PDB entry 1XVG | X-ray diffraction, 1.96 A resolution | chains B and D of the 6 polymer chains in the assembly

# Chain B
Protein: Methane monooxygenase component A alpha chain
From: Methylococcus capsulatus
Notes: EC 1.14.13.25; fragment: alpha subunit
Reference sequence: P22869 (MEMA_METCA); numbering as in UniProt (aligned over 1-527)
Amino-acid sequence (527 residues; row label = number of the first residue in the row):
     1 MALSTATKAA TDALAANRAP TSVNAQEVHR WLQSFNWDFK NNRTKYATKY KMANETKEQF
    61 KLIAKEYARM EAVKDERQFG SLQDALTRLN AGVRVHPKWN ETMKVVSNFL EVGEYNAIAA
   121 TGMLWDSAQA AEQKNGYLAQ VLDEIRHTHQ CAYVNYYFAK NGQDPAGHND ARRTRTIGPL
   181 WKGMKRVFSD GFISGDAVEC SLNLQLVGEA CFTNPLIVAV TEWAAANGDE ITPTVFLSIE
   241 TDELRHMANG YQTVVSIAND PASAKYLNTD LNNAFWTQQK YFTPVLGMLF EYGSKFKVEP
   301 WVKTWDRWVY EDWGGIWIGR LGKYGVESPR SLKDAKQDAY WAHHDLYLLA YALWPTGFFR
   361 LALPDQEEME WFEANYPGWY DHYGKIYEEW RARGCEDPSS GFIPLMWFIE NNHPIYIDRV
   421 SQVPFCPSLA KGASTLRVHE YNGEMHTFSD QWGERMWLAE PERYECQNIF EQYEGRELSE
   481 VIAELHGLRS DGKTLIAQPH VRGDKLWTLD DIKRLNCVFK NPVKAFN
Unresolved in the structure: 1-17
Ion coordination: Fe ion site 1: Glu114, Glu144, His147 (together with 2-bromoethanol); Fe ion site 2: Glu144, Glu209, Glu243, His246 (together with 2-bromoethanol)
Small-molecule neighbours:
  - 2-bromoethanol (BRJ), molecule 1: Leu62, Ile63, Ala64, Tyr67, Asn135, Leu138, Ala139
  - 2-bromoethanol (BRJ), molecule 2: Lys98, Glu101, Thr102, Met288, Leu289, Tyr292, Gly293, Tyr347, Phe359, Leu361
  - 2-bromoethanol (BRJ), molecule 3: Val105, Val106, Phe109, Leu110, Met184, Phe188, Leu216, Tyr281, Phe282, Val285, Leu286, Leu289
  - 2-bromoethanol (BRJ), molecule 4: Leu110, Gly113, Glu114, Ala117, Glu144, Phe188, Phe192, Leu204, Glu209, Thr213, Glu243, His246
Swiss-Prot annotation at these positions:
  - active site: Cys151
  - binding site (Fe cation): Glu114, Glu144, His147, Glu209, Glu243, His246

# Chain D
Protein: Methane monooxygenase component A beta chain
From: Methylococcus capsulatus
Notes: EC 1.14.13.25; fragment: beta subunit
Reference sequence: P18798 (MEMB_METCA); residue numbers follow UniProt; this construct covers 1-389
Amino-acid sequence (389 residues; each row starts with the number of its first residue):
     1 MSMLGERRRG LTDPEMAAVI LKALPEAPLD GNNKMGYFVT PRWKRLTEYE ALTVYAQPNA
    61 DWIAGGLDWG DWTQKFHGGR PSWGNETTEL RTVDWFKHRD PLRRWHAPYV KDKAEEWRYT
   121 DRFLQGYSAD GQIRAMNPTW RDEFINRYWG AFLFNEYGLF NAHSQGAREA LSDVTRVSLA
   181 FWGFDKIDIA QMIQLERGFL AKIVPGFDES TAVPKAEWTN GEVYKSARLA VEGLWQEVFD
   241 WNESAFSVHA VYDALFGQFV RREFFQRLAP RFGDNLTPFF INQAQTYFQI AKQGVQDLYY
   301 NCLGDDPEFS DYNRTVMRNW TGKWLEPTIA ALRDFMGLFA KLPAGTTDKE EITASLYRVV
   361 DDWIEDYASR IDFKADRDQI VKAVLAGLK
Unresolved in the structure: 1
Small-molecule neighbours:
  - 2-bromoethanol (BRJ), molecule 1: Glu116, Asn282, Gln283, Thr286, Tyr287
  - 2-bromoethanol (BRJ), molecule 2: Tyr119, Arg122, Phe123
  - 2-bromoethanol (BRJ), molecule 3: Arg122, Gln125, Gly126
  - 2-bromoethanol (BRJ), molecule 4: Phe184, Ile187, Gln191
  - 2-bromoethanol (BRJ), molecule 5: Thr286, Gln289, Ile290, Gln293

# Interface between chain B and chain D
Contacting residue pairs (242):
  Arg18(B) - Ser128(D)
  Arg18(B) - Ala129(D)  hydrogen bond (side chain-backbone)
  Arg18(B) - Gly131(D)
  Ala19(B) - Ser128(D)
  Pro20(B) - Gln125(D)
  Pro20(B) - Ser128(D)
  Thr21(B) - Leu124(D)
  Thr21(B) - Gln125(D)  hydrogen bond (backbone-backbone)
  Thr21(B) - Ser128(D)  hydrogen bond (backbone-side chain)
  Thr21(B) - Phe199(D)
  Thr21(B) - Lys202(D)
  Ser22(B) - Asp121(D)  hydrogen bond
  Ser22(B) - Leu124(D)
  Ser22(B) - Lys202(D)  hydrogen bond (backbone-side chain)
  Val23(B) - Trp117(D)
  Val23(B) - Leu195(D)  hydrophobic
  Val23(B) - Gly198(D)
  Val23(B) - Phe199(D)  hydrophobic
  Glu27(B) - Lys202(D)  salt bridge
  Val28(B) - Gln191(D)
  Val28(B) - Leu195(D)  hydrophobic
  Trp31(B) - Gln194(D)
  Trp31(B) - Glu209(D)  hydrogen bond
  Trp31(B) - Ser210(D)
  Trp31(B) - Thr211(D)
  Ser34(B) - Phe154(D)
  Ser34(B) - Thr211(D)  hydrogen bond
  Ser34(B) - Lys215(D)  hydrogen bond (backbone-side chain)
  Phe35(B) - Phe154(D)
  Phe35(B) - Tyr157(D)
  Asn36(B) - Tyr157(D)
  Asn36(B) - Lys215(D)  hydrogen bond (backbone-side chain)
  Asn36(B) - Trp235(D)
  Trp37(B) - Phe154(D)
  Trp37(B) - Gly158(D)
  Trp37(B) - Trp218(D)
  Trp37(B) - Thr219(D)
  Trp37(B) - Arg228(D)
  Trp37(B) - Glu232(D)  hydrogen bond
  Phe39(B) - Glu232(D)
  Phe39(B) - Trp235(D)  hydrophobic
  Phe39(B) - Gln236(D)
  Asn41(B) - Gln236(D)
  Asn41(B) - Glu237(D)
  Asn42(B) - Trp235(D)
  Asn42(B) - Gln236(D)  hydrogen bond
  Arg43(B) - Gln236(D)  hydrogen bond (side chain-backbone)
  Arg43(B) - Phe239(D)
  Lys45(B) - Gln165(D)  hydrogen bond
  Lys45(B) - Trp235(D)  hydrogen bond (side chain-backbone)
  Lys45(B) - Gln236(D)
  Lys45(B) - Val238(D)  hydrogen bond (side chain-backbone)
  Lys45(B) - Phe239(D)
  Tyr46(B) - Arg80(D)
  Tyr46(B) - Gln165(D)
  Tyr46(B) - Arg168(D)
  Tyr46(B) - Glu169(D)  hydrogen bond
  Ile63(B) - Gln191(D)
  Ala64(B) - Lys113(D)
  Ala64(B) - Phe184(D)  hydrophobic
  Ala64(B) - Asp188(D)
  Ala64(B) - Gln191(D)  hydrogen bond (backbone-side chain)
  Lys65(B) - Lys113(D)
  Lys65(B) - Glu116(D)
  Lys65(B) - Trp117(D)
  Lys65(B) - Asp188(D)  salt bridge
  Lys65(B) - Met192(D)
  Lys65(B) - Gln283(D)  hydrogen bond
  Lys65(B) - Tyr287(D)  hydrogen bond
  Glu66(B) - Trp117(D)  hydrogen bond
  Tyr67(B) - His106(D)  hydrogen bond
  Tyr67(B) - Phe184(D)  hydrophobic
  Ala68(B) - Val110(D)
  Ala68(B) - Lys113(D)
  Ala68(B) - Ala114(D)
  Arg69(B) - Ala114(D)
  Arg69(B) - Trp117(D)
  Ala72(B) - Val110(D)
  Ala72(B) - Ala114(D)  hydrophobic
  Asp75(B) - Ala107(D)
  Asp75(B) - Val110(D)
  Phe79(B) - Trp105(D)  hydrophobic
  Val93(B) - Leu24(D)
  Arg94(B) - Leu11(D)
  Arg94(B) - Ile20(D)
  Arg94(B) - Leu21(D)
  Val95(B) - Ile20(D)
  Val95(B) - Leu24(D)
  His96(B) - Ile20(D)
  His96(B) - Ala23(D)
  Pro97(B) - Ala23(D)
  Glu111(B) - Ala56(D)
  Val112(B) - Pro58(D)  hydrophobic
  Tyr115(B) - Ala56(D)  hydrophobic
  Tyr115(B) - Gln57(D)  hydrogen bond
  Tyr115(B) - Trp83(D)  hydrophobic
  Tyr115(B) - Ser172(D)  hydrogen bond (side chain-backbone)
  Tyr115(B) - Asp173(D)  hydrogen bond (side chain-backbone)
  Tyr115(B) - Arg176(D)  hydrogen bond
  Asn116(B) - Pro58(D)
  Asn116(B) - Trp83(D)
  Ile118(B) - Arg176(D)
  Ala119(B) - Trp83(D)  hydrophobic
  Ala119(B) - Ala167(D)
  Ala119(B) - Arg168(D)
  Ala119(B) - Arg176(D)
  Gly122(B) - Ser164(D)
  Gly122(B) - Ala167(D)
  Met123(B) - Arg168(D)
  Trp125(B) - Phe160(D)  hydrophobic
  Trp125(B) - Asn161(D)
  Trp125(B) - His163(D)
  Trp125(B) - Ser164(D)
  Trp125(B) - Ala167(D)  hydrophobic
  Asp126(B) - Ser164(D)  hydrogen bond
  Asp126(B) - Gln165(D)
  Ala131(B) - Tyr157(D)
  Lys134(B) - Tyr157(D)
  Lys134(B) - Asn161(D)
  Asn135(B) - Ile187(D)
  Leu138(B) - Phe160(D)  hydrophobic
  Leu138(B) - Phe184(D)  hydrophobic
  Leu142(B) - His106(D)  hydrogen bond (backbone-side chain)
  Leu142(B) - Phe181(D)  hydrophobic
  Leu142(B) - Phe184(D)  hydrophobic
  Ile145(B) - His106(D)
  Ile145(B) - Ala180(D)  hydrophobic
  Arg146(B) - His106(D)
  His149(B) - Leu52(D)
  His149(B) - Thr53(D)  hydrogen bond
  His149(B) - Trp105(D)
  His149(B) - His106(D)  hydrogen bond (side chain-backbone)
  Ala152(B) - Met35(D)
  Ala152(B) - Leu52(D)
  Tyr153(B) - Glu48(D)
  Tyr153(B) - Leu52(D)
  Tyr156(B) - Met35(D)  hydrophobic
  Tyr156(B) - Leu52(D)  hydrophobic
  Ala159(B) - Asn33(D)
  Ala159(B) - Met35(D)  hydrophobic
  Lys160(B) - Asn33(D)  hydrogen bond (backbone-side chain)
  Gln163(B) - Leu24(D)
  Gln163(B) - Pro25(D)
  Gln163(B) - Pro28(D)
  Gln163(B) - Leu29(D)  hydrogen bond (backbone-backbone)
  Asp164(B) - Leu29(D)
  Pro165(B) - Asp30(D)
  Pro165(B) - Asn32(D)
  Pro165(B) - Asn33(D)
  Ala166(B) - Asp30(D)
  His168(B) - Met35(D)
  Asn169(B) - Asn32(D)  hydrogen bond (side chain-backbone)
  Asn169(B) - Lys34(D)
  Asn169(B) - Met35(D)
  Asn169(B) - Gly36(D)  hydrogen bond (backbone-backbone)
  Asn169(B) - Tyr37(D)
  Asn169(B) - Phe38(D)
  Asp170(B) - Tyr37(D)  hydrogen bond
  Asp170(B) - Phe38(D)
  Arg172(B) - Met35(D)
  Arg172(B) - Ala51(D)  hydrogen bond (side chain-backbone)
  Arg172(B) - Leu52(D)  hydrogen bond (side chain-backbone)
  Arg172(B) - Thr53(D)
  Arg172(B) - Val54(D)  hydrogen bond (side chain-backbone)
  Arg172(B) - Tyr55(D)
  Arg172(B) - Ala56(D)
  Arg173(B) - Tyr37(D)  hydrogen bond
  Arg173(B) - Phe38(D)
  Arg173(B) - Leu67(D)
  Arg175(B) - Tyr55(D)
  Arg175(B) - Ala56(D)
  Arg175(B) - Pro58(D)
  Thr176(B) - Asp68(D)
  Thr176(B) - Trp69(D)  hydrogen bond (backbone-side chain)
  Trp181(B) - Pro58(D)  hydrophobic
  Trp181(B) - Asp68(D)  hydrogen bond
  Lys182(B) - Trp69(D)  hydrogen bond (side chain-backbone)
  Lys182(B) - Thr73(D)
  Lys185(B) - Asp68(D)  salt bridge
  Lys185(B) - Thr73(D)
  Arg186(B) - Thr73(D)  hydrogen bond (backbone-side chain)
  Arg186(B) - Gln74(D)  hydrogen bond
  Ser189(B) - Pro58(D)
  Asp190(B) - Trp72(D)
  Asp190(B) - Thr73(D)  hydrogen bond
  Asp190(B) - Gln74(D)
  Asp190(B) - Ser82(D)  hydrogen bond
  Gly191(B) - Gln74(D)
  Ile193(B) - Phe76(D)
  Ile193(B) - Ser82(D)
  Ile193(B) - Trp83(D)
  Ile193(B) - Arg168(D)  hydrogen bond (backbone-side chain)
  Ser194(B) - Gln74(D)  hydrogen bond (backbone-side chain)
  Ser194(B) - Lys75(D)
  Ser194(B) - Phe76(D)
  Ser194(B) - Ser82(D)  hydrogen bond
  Gly195(B) - Phe76(D)
  Glu199(B) - Gln74(D)
  Glu222(B) - Arg7(D)  salt bridge
  Ala225(B) - Arg9(D)
  Ala225(B) - Gly10(D)  hydrogen bond (backbone-backbone)
  Ala226(B) - Gly10(D)
  Ala226(B) - Met16(D)
  Asn227(B) - Ile20(D)
  Gly228(B) - Gly10(D)
  Gly228(B) - Leu11(D)
  Glu230(B) - Arg9(D)  salt bridge
  Glu230(B) - Leu11(D)
  Phe296(B) - Met16(D)
  Phe296(B) - Val19(D)  hydrophobic
  Phe296(B) - Ile20(D)  hydrophobic
  Arg360(B) - Leu29(D)
  Gln422(B) - Thr73(D)
  Glu460(B) - His77(D)  salt bridge
  Glu462(B) - Lys75(D)
  Glu462(B) - His77(D)
  Glu462(B) - Gly78(D)  hydrogen bond (side chain-backbone)
  Glu462(B) - Gly79(D)
  Arg463(B) - Thr73(D)
  Arg463(B) - Gln74(D)
  Arg463(B) - Lys75(D)  hydrogen bond (side chain-backbone)
  Arg463(B) - Phe76(D)
  Arg463(B) - His77(D)  hydrogen bond
  Tyr464(B) - Thr73(D)
  Tyr464(B) - Gln74(D)  hydrogen bond
  Glu465(B) - Asp71(D)
  Glu465(B) - Lys75(D)  salt bridge
  Cys466(B) - Asp71(D)
  Cys466(B) - Trp72(D)
  Cys466(B) - Thr73(D)
  Gln467(B) - Trp69(D)
  Gln467(B) - Gly70(D)
  Gln467(B) - Asp71(D)  hydrogen bond (side chain-backbone)
  Asn468(B) - Trp69(D)
  Ile469(B) - Trp69(D)  hydrophobic
  Gln472(B) - Trp69(D)
  Tyr473(B) - Trp69(D)  hydrogen bond
  Arg489(B) - Leu29(D)  hydrogen bond (side chain-backbone)
  Arg489(B) - Asp30(D)
  Ser490(B) - Asp30(D)  hydrogen bond
  Ser490(B) - Asn32(D)
  Gly503(B) - Leu29(D)
Interface residues without a listed pair, chain B (118 interface residues in all): Asn24, Ala25, Arg30, Leu32, Asp38, Leu62, Glu71, Leu89, Thr148, Asn155, Gly162, Pro233, Lys295, Val420, Leu485, Arg502
Interface residues without a listed pair, chain D (116 interface residues in all): Arg8, Ala27, Glu50, Pro81, Tyr109, Lys111, Arg118, Thr120, Asp130, Arg134, Leu153, Val177, Ala190, Ile203, Val231

# In short
118 residues of chain B and 116 residues of chain D are in contact; the contacts include 57 hydrogen bonds and
7 salt bridges. Among the polar pairs are Glu27(B)-Lys202(D), Lys65(B)-Asp188(D) and Lys185(B)-Asp68(D). One
2-bromoethanol molecule is bound between chain B and chain D.
Chain B is Methane monooxygenase component A alpha chain and chain D is Methane monooxygenase component A beta
chain, both from Methylococcus capsulatus; the structure, soluble methane monooxygenase hydroxylase:
bromoethanol soaked structure, was determined by X-ray diffraction (same publication as 1XU3, 1XU5, 1XVB,
1XVC, 1XVD, 1XVE and 1XVF).
